4CD5 - chain A; structure by X-ray diffraction, 1.10 A resolution.

Chain A:
Molecule: Endo-1,4-beta mannanase, putative, MAN26C
Organism: Cellvibrio japonicus
Notes: EC 3.2.1.78
UniProtKB: B3PGI1 (B3PGI1_CELJU); residue numbers follow UniProt; this construct covers 1-419
Chain sequence (419 residues; row label = number of the first residue in the row):
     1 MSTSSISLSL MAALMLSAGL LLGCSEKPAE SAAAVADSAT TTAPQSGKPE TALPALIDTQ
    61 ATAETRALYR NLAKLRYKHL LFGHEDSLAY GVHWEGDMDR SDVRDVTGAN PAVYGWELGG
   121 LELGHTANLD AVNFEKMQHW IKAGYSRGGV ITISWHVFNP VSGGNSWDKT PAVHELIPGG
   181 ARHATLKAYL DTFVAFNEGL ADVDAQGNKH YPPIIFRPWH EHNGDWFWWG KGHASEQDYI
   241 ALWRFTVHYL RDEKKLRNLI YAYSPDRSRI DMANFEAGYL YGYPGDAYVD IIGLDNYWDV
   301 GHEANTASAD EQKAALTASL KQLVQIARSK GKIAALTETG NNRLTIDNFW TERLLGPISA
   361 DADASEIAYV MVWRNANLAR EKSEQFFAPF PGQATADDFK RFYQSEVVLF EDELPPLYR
Not modelled in the structure: 1-52
Metal / ion sites: Na+ site 1: Arg76, His79, Ser365, Ile367; Na+ site 2: Tyr403, Ser405, Val408
Ligand contacts: beta-D-mannopyranose / Mannoimidazole: Glu117, Leu129, Asp130, His156, Trp167, His220, Glu221, Phe227, Asp266, Tyr297, Glu338, Trp373, Arg374, Glu381, Gln385, Phe387

Overview:
Ligands of chain A: beta-D-mannopyranose / Mannoimidazole. Arg76, His79, Ser365 and Ile367 form the Na+ site
1. The Na+ site 2 is built by Tyr403, Ser405 and Val408.
Chain A is Endo-1,4-beta mannanase, putative, MAN26C (Cellvibrio japonicus); the structure, The structure of
GH26 beta-mannanase CjMan26C from Cellvibrio japonicus in complex with ManMIm, was determined by X-ray
diffraction, deposited together with 4CD4, 4CD6, 4CD7 and 4CD8.
